PDB entry 7NGC | electron microscopy, 7.50 A resolution (low resolution: residue-level contacts below are approximate; hydrogen-bond / salt-bridge calls are withheld) | chains A and C of the 7 polymer chains in the assembly

# Chain A (and C)
Protein: Lon protease homolog, mitochondrial
Source organism: Homo sapiens
Notes: EC 3.4.21.53; chain C of this document is another copy of the same molecule, construct and numbering; everything in this record applies to it too
UniProt: P36776 (LONM_HUMAN); numbering as in UniProt (aligned over 123-948)
Chain sequence (853 residues; row label = number of the first residue in the row):
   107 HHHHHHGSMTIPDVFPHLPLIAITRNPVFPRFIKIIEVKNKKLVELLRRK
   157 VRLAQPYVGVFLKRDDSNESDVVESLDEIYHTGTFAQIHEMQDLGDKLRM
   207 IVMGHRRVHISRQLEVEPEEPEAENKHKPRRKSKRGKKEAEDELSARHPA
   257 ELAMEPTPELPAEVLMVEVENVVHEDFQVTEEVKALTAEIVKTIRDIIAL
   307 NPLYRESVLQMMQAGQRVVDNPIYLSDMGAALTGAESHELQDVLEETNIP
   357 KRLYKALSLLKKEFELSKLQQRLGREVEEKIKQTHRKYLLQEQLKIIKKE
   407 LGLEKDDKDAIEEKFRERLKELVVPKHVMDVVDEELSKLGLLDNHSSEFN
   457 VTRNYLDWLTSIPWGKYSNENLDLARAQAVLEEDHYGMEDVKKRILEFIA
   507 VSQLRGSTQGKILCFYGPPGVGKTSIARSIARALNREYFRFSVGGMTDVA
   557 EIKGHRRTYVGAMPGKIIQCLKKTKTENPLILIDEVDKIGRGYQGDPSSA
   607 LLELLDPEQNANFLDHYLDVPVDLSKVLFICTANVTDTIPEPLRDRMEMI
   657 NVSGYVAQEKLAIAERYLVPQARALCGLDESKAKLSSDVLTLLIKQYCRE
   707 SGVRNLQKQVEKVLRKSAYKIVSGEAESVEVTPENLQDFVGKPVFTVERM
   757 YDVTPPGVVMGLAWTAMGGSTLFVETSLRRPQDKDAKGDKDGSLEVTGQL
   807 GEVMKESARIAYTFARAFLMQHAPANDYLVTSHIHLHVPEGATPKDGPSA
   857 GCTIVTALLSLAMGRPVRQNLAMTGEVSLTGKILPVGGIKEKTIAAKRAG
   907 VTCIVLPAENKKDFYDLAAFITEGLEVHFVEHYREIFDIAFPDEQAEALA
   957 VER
Disordered / not traced: 107-122, 222-271, 949-959
Sequence notes: expression tag (107-122, 949-959)
Metal / ion sites: Mg2+: T530 (together with ATP-gamma-S)
Ligand contacts: ATP-gamma-S (AGS; phosphothiophosphoric acid-adenylate ester): D490, H491, Y492, M494, P524, P525, G526, V527, G528, K529, T530, S531, E591, Y661, I669, Y673, R710
UniProt features mapped onto this chain:
  - active site: S855, K898
  - binding site (ATP): G523 to T530
  - natural variant: E476 (E476A: In CODASS), S631 (S631Y: In CODASS), A670 (A670V: In CODASS), R672 (R672C: In CODASS), P676 (P676S: In CODASS), R679 (R679H: In CODASS), R721 (R721G: In CODASS), A724 (A724V: In CODASS), P749 (P749S: In CODASS), G767 (G767E: In CODASS), I927 (deletion: In CODASS)
  - mutagenesis: K529 (K529R: Abolishes ATPase activity, and presumably ATP-driven protein unfolding, but does not block access to the proteolytic active site or prevent a substrate from binding to it), W770 (W770A: Has low basal, but normal stimulated ATPase activity, and retains peptidase activity; W770P: Has normal basal, but low stimulated ATPase activity, and abolishes peptidase activity), S855 (S855A: Lacks both ATPase and protease activity, but retains DNA binding activity), T880 (T880V: Enhances the basal, but not the stimulated ATPase activity), G893 (G893A: Has low basal, but normal stimulated ATPase activity, and retains peptidase activity; G893P: Has normal basal, but low stimulated ATPase activity, and abolishes peptidase activity), G894 (G894A/S: Enhances the basal, but not the stimulated ATPase activity, and retains peptidase activity; G894P: Enhances the basal, but not the stimulated ATPase activity, and abolishes peptidase activity)
From the paper describing this entry:
  - mutagenesis - K529R, E591Q, T803V, E812A, S855A: abolished catalytic activity (proteolytic activity)
  - mutagenesis - S855A: unchanged catalytic activity (ATPase activity)
  - catalytic residues: T803, H841, H843, S855
  - catalytic residues: E801, R815, K898 (proposed by the authors, not directly observed)
  - mutagenesis - T803V: decreased catalytic activity on ATPase
  - mutagenesis - H841F, H843F: abolished catalytic activity on proteolytically
  - mutagenesis - E801A: decreased catalytic activity (protease activity)
  - mutagenesis - E801A, E812A: decreased catalytic activity (ATPase activity)
  - mutagenesis - K529R, E591Q: abolished catalytic activity on ATPase

# How chain A and chain C interact
Contacting residue pairs (5; chain A residue first):
  L379(A) with I403(C)
  V383(A) with Q399(C); I402(C)
  K386(A) with E398(C); I402(C)
Interface residues without a listed pair, chain A (5 interface residues in all): G380, I387

# Overview
The interface between chain A and chain C involves 5 residues on one side and 4 on the other. Chain A binds
ATP-gamma-S. From the paper: catalytic residues T803(A), H841(A) and H843(A) among others; K529R, E591Q and
T803V of chain A, among others, abolish catalytic activity (proteolytic activity); 8 substitutions were tested
in all.
Chain A and chain C are both Lon protease homolog, mitochondrial (Homo sapiens); the structure, P2a-state of
wild type human mitochondrial LONP1 protease with bound substrate protein and in presence of ..., was
determined by electron microscopy together with 7NFY, 7NG4, 7NG5 and 7NGF from the same study.
